2E5L - chains A and Q of the 23 polymer chains in the assembly; structure by X-ray diffraction, 3.30 A resolution.

Chain A:
Molecule: 16S ribosomal RNA
Organism: Thermus thermophilus
Sequence (1520 nucleotides; each row starts with the number of its first residue; note: 42 numbers in that range are skipped by the numbering (no residue carries them; nothing is unmodelled there); a row labelled like 190A-190L holds insertion residues (190A, then the next letters in order)):
     1 UUGUUGGAGAGUUUGAUCCUGGCUCAGGGUGAACGCUGGCGGCGUGCCUA
    51 AGACAUGCAAGUCGUGCGGG
    73 CCGCGGGGUUUU
    88 ACUCCG
    95 UGGUC
   101 AGCGGCGGACGGGUGAGUAACGCGUGGGU
  129A G
   130 ACCUACCCGGAAGAGGGGGACAACCCGGGGAAACUCGGGCUAAUCCCCCA
   180 UGUGGACCCGC
190A-190L CCCUUGGGGUGU
   191 GUCCAAAGGGCUUU
   216 GCCCGCUUCCGGAUGGGCCCGCGUCCCAUCAGCUAGUUGGUGGGGUAAUG
   266 GCCCACCAAGGCGACGACGGGUAGCCGGUCUGAGAGGAUGGCCGGCCACA
   316 GGGGCACUGAGACACGGGCCCCACUCCUACGGGAGGCAGCAGUUAGGAAU
   366 CUUCCGCAAUGGGCGCAAGCCUGACGGAGCGACGCCGCUUGGAGGAAGAA
   416 GCCCUUCGGGGUGUAAACUCCUGAA
   442 CCCGGGACGAAACCCCCGACGA
   474 GGGGACUGACGGUACCGGG
   494 GUAAUAGCGCCGGCCAACUCCGUGCCAGCAGCCGCGGUAAUACGGAGGGC
   544 GCGAGCGUUACCCGGAUUCACUGGGCGUAAAGGGCGUGUAGGCGGCCUGG
   594 GGCGUCCCAUGUGAAAGACCACGGCUCAACCGUGGGGGAGCGUGGGAUAC
   644 GCUCAGGCUAGACGGUGGGAGAGGGUGGUGGAAUUCCCGGAGUAGCGGUG
   694 AAAUGCGCAGAUACCGGGAGGAACGCCGAUGGCGAAGGCAGCCACCUGGU
   744 CCACCCGUGACGCUGAGGCGCGAAAGCGUGGGGAGCAAACCGGAUUAGAU
   794 ACCCGGGUAGUCCACGCCCUAAACGAUGCGCGCUAGGUCUCUGGGUCU
   848 CCUGGGGGCCGAAGCUAACGCGUUAAGCGCGCCGCCUGGGGAGUACGGCC
   898 GCAAGGCUGAAACUCAAAGGAAUUGACGGGGGCCCGCACAAGCGGUGGAG
   948 CAUGUGGUUUAAUUCGAAGCAACGCGAAGAACCUUACCAGGCCUUGACAU
   998 GCUAGG
 1003A G
  1004 AACCCGGGUGAAAGCCUGGGGUGCCCC
1030A-1030D GCGA
  1031 GGGGAGCCCUAGCACAGGUGCUGCAUGGCCGUCGUCAGCUCGUGCCGUGA
  1081 GGUGUUGGGUUAAGUCCCGCAACGAGCGCAACCCCCGCCGUUAGUUGCCA
  1131 GCGGUUCGGCCGGGCACUCUAACGGGACUGCCCGCGAAA
  1171 GCGGGAGGAAGGAGGGGACGACGUCUGGUCAGCAUGGCCCUUACGGCCUG
  1221 GGCGACACACGUGCUACAAUGCCCACUACAAAGCGAUGCCACCCGGCAAC
  1271 GGGGAGCUAAUCGCAAAAAGGUGGGCCCAGUUCGGAUUGGGGUCUGCAAC
  1321 CCGACCCCAUGAAGCCGGAAUCGCUAGUAAUCGCGGAUCAG
 1361A C
  1362 CAUGCCGCGGUGAAUACGUUCCCGGGCCUUGUACACACCGCCCGUCACGC
  1412 CAUGGGAGCGGGCUCUACCCGAAGUCGCCGGG
  1446 AGCCUACGGG
  1459 CAGGCGCCGAGGGUAGGGCCCGUGACUGGGGCGAAGUCGUAACAAGGUAG
  1509 CUGUACCGGAAGGUGCGGCUGGAUCACCUCCUUUC
Disordered / not traced: 1-3
What the authors report for this chain:
  - binding site for the 6-nt RNA strand: U1537 to C1543
  - contacts within the chain: G1530-A1531 (pi stacking)

Chain Q:
Molecule: 30S ribosomal protein S17
Organism: Thermus thermophilus
UniProt: P24321 (RS17_THETH); residues 2-105 here correspond to UniProt positions 1-104 (UniProt number = residue number - 1)
Sequence (104 residues; numbered 2 to 105; the number before each row is that of its first residue):
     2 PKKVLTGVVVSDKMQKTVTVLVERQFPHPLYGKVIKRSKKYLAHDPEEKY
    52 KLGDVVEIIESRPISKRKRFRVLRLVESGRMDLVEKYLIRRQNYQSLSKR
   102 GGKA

Interface between chain A and chain Q:
Residue-residue contacts (91; chain A residue first):
  G127(A) with Pro2(Q), hydrogen bond to the sugar; Glu61(Q), hydrogen bond to the base
  G128(A) with Pro2(Q), phosphate contact; Lys3(Q), hydrogen bond to the phosphate
  U129(A) with Lys3(Q), salt bridge to the phosphate
  A130(A) with Arg63(Q), salt bridge to the phosphate; Pro64(Q), base contact
  U190E(A) with Ser62(Q), hydrogen bond to the base; Arg63(Q), hydrogen bond to the base; Arg72(Q), base contact
  G190F(A) with Arg63(Q), base contact
  C234(A) with Pro64(Q), sugar contact; Arg70(Q), phosphate contact
  C235(A) with Glu61(Q), sugar contact; Arg70(Q), salt bridge to the phosphate; Phe71(Q), sugar contact
  G236(A) with Lys40(Q), salt bridge to the phosphate; Tyr42(Q), hydrogen bond to the phosphate
  C237(A) with Arg25(Q), hydrogen bond to the phosphate; Lys40(Q), salt bridge to the phosphate; Tyr42(Q), hydrogen bond to the phosphate
  G238(A) with Arg25(Q), salt bridge to the phosphate
  A246(A) with Ser99(Q), sugar contact; Lys100(Q), salt bridge to the phosphate
  G247(A) with Ser99(Q), phosphate contact; Lys100(Q), hydrogen bond to the phosphate
  U252(A) with Lys67(Q), salt bridge to the phosphate
  U253(A) with Met15(Q), sugar contact; Lys67(Q), salt bridge to the phosphate
  G254(A) with Met15(Q), sugar contact; Gln16(Q), hydrogen bond to the sugar; Thr18(Q), hydrogen bond to the phosphate; Ser66(Q), hydrogen bond to the phosphate; Lys67(Q), hydrogen bond to the phosphate; Arg68(Q), phosphate contact; Lys69(Q), hydrogen bond to the phosphate
  G255(A) with Gln16(Q), sugar contact; Lys17(Q), hydrogen bond to the phosphate; Ile65(Q), phosphate contact; Ser66(Q), phosphate contact; Lys69(Q), salt bridge to the phosphate
  U256(A) with Lys17(Q), salt bridge to the phosphate
  U264(A) with Arg63(Q), sugar contact; Pro64(Q), hydrogen bond to the sugar
  G265(A) with Pro64(Q), sugar contact; Ile65(Q), phosphate contact; Ser66(Q), sugar contact; Lys67(Q), sugar contact
  G266(A) with Lys67(Q), phosphate contact
  C267(A) with Lys67(Q), phosphate contact
  C272(A) with Gln16(Q), base contact
  A273(A) with Gln16(Q), sugar contact
  G275(A) with Lys14(Q), phosphate contact; Met15(Q), sugar contact
  G276(A) with Ser12(Q), hydrogen bond to the phosphate; Met15(Q), sugar contact; Thr20(Q), phosphate contact; Leu43(Q), phosphate contact; Arg68(Q), hydrogen bond to the sugar
  C277(A) with Lys41(Q), salt bridge to the phosphate; Arg68(Q), salt bridge to the phosphate
  G278(A) with Lys41(Q), salt bridge to the phosphate; Tyr95(Q), base contact
  A279(A) with Tyr95(Q), hydrogen bond to the phosphate; Leu98(Q), base contact
  C280(A) with Lys37(Q), base contact; Arg38(Q), hydrogen bond to the sugar; Ser39(Q), hydrogen bond to the base; Arg91(Q), base contact
  C564(A) with Leu31(Q), sugar contact; Tyr32(Q), sugar contact
  U582(A) with Asn94(Q), hydrogen bond to the sugar
  A583(A) with Arg91(Q), phosphate contact; Asn94(Q), sugar contact
  G584(A) with Arg91(Q), salt bridge to the phosphate
  G585(A) with Lys34(Q), hydrogen bond to the phosphate; Lys37(Q), salt bridge to the phosphate
  C586(A) with Lys34(Q), salt bridge to the phosphate
  U598(A) with Pro28(Q), phosphate contact
  G635(A) with Pro2(Q), sugar contact
  U636(A) with Pro2(Q), sugar contact
  A759(A) with Asn94(Q), base contact
  G760(A) with Asn94(Q), hydrogen bond to the base; Ser97(Q), base contact; Leu98(Q), sugar contact
  G761(A) with Lys104(Q), phosphate contact
  C762(A) with Gly103(Q), phosphate contact; Lys104(Q), phosphate contact; Ala105(Q), phosphate contact
  G895(A) with Lys100(Q), sugar contact
  C896(A) with Lys100(Q), sugar contact
Interface residues without a listed pair, chain A (51 interface residues in all): G301, C596, G597, G763, C879, C897
Interface residues without a listed pair, chain Q (50 interface residues in all): Lys4, Gln26, Phe27, Val35, Lys87, Ile90, Arg101

Summary:
Chain A and chain Q form an interface of 51 and 50 residues respectively; the contacts include 24 hydrogen
bonds and 17 salt bridges. Among the polar pairs are G127(A)-Glu61(Q), U190E(A)-Ser62(Q) and
U190E(A)-Arg63(Q). From the paper: a binding site for the 6-nt RNA strand at U1537(A); contacts within the
chain involving G1530(A) and A1531(A).
Here chain A is 16S ribosomal RNA and chain Q is 30S ribosomal protein S17, both from Thermus thermophilus.
Entry 2E5L (A snapshot of the 30S ribosomal subunit capturing mRNA via the Shine- Dalgarno interaction) was
determined by X-ray diffraction.
